5THO - chains T and b of the 28 polymer chains in the assembly; structure by X-ray diffraction, 3.00 A resolution.

== Chain T ==
Protein: Proteasome subunit alpha
From: Mycobacterium tuberculosis (strain ATCC 25177 / H37Ra)
Notes: EC 3.4.25.1
UniProtKB: A5U4D5 (PSA_MYCTA); residue numbers follow UniProt; this construct covers 10-248
Sequence (240 residues; each row starts with the number of its first residue):
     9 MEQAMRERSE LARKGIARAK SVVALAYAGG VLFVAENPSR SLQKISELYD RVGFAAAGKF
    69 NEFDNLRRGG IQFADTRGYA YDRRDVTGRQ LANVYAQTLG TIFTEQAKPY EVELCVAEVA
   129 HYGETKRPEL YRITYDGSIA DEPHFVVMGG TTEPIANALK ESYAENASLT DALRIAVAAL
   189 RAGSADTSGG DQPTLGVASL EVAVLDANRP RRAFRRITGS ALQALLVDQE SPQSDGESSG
Unresolved in the structure: 192-201, 236-248
Sequence notes: initiating methionine (9)

== Chain b ==
Protein: Proteasome subunit beta
From: Mycobacterium tuberculosis (strain ATCC 25177 / H37Ra)
Notes: EC 3.4.25.1
UniProtKB: A5U4D6 (PSB_MYCTA); residues 1-234 here correspond to UniProt positions 58-291 (UniProt number = residue number + 57)
Sequence (240 residues; each row starts with the number of its first residue):
     1 TTIVALKYPG GVVMAGDRRS TQGNMISGRD VRKVYITDDY TATGIAGTAA VAVEFARLYA
    61 VELEHYEKLE GVPLTFAGKI NRLAIMVRGN LAAAMQGLLA LPLLAGYDIH ASDPQSAGRI
   121 VSFDAAGGWN IEEEGYQAVG SGSLFAKSSM KKLYSQVTDG DSGLRVAVEA LYDAADDDSA
   181 TGGPDLVRGI FPTAVIIDAD GAVDVPESRI AELARAIIES RSGADTFGSD GGEKHHHHHH
Unresolved in the structure: 224-240
Sequence notes: expression tag (235-240)
Small-molecule neighbours:
  - 7C7 (N,N-diethyl-N~2~-(3-phenylpropanoyl)-L-asparaginyl-O-methyl-N-[(naphthalen-1-yl)methyl]-L-serinamide), molecule 1: Thr1, Arg19, Ser20, Thr21, Gln22, Ser27, Val31, Arg32, Lys33, Ile45, Gly47, Thr48, Ala49, Ala52, Val53, Leu98
  - 7C7, molecule 2: Leu91, Met95, Ser122, Phe123, Asp124, Ala125, Ala126, Gly128, Trp129, Asn130
Curated features (UniProtKB/Swiss-Prot):
  - active site: Thr1 (Nucleophile)
Reported in the primary citation:
  - binding site for 7C7: Ser20, Thr21, Gln22, Ser27, Gly47, Ala49, Leu91, Met95, Leu98, Asp124, Ala125, Ala126
  - catalytic residues: Thr1 (citing earlier work)
  - specificity-determining residues: Ser20, Gln22, Ser27, Ala125 (proposed by the authors, not directly observed)

== How chain T and chain b interact ==
Pairs across the interface - 22 pairs, chain T then chain b:
  Arg85(T) with Tyr66(b); Glu70(b), salt bridge
  Tyr87(T) with Asn81(b), hydrogen bond (backbone-side chain)
  Ala88(T) with Asn81(b), hydrogen bond (backbone-side chain); Arg82(b), hydrogen bond (backbone-side chain); Ile85(b)
  Tyr89(T) with Tyr66(b), hydrophobic; Leu74(b), hydrophobic; Gly78(b); Asn81(b), hydrogen bond (backbone-side chain); Arg82(b)
  Asp90(T) with Thr75(b); Ala77(b); Gly78(b)
  Arg92(T) with Thr75(b)
  Asp93(T) with Tyr66(b); Leu74(b); Thr75(b), hydrogen bond; Gly78(b)
  Arg97(T) with Glu70(b)
  Gln98(T) with Tyr66(b), hydrogen bond; Glu70(b), hydrogen bond
Interface residues without a listed pair, chain b (10 interface residues in all): Pro73

== Overview ==
9 residues of chain T face 10 of chain b across their interface, with 7 hydrogen bonds and 1 salt bridge.
Among the polar pairs are Arg85(T)-Glu70(b), Tyr87(T)-Asn81(b) and Ala88(T)-Asn81(b). Chain b binds compound
7C7. From the paper: the catalytic residue Thr1(b); a binding site for 7C7 at Ser20(b), Thr21(b) and Gln22(b)
among others.
Chain T is Proteasome subunit alpha and chain b is Proteasome subunit beta, both from Mycobacterium
tuberculosis (strain ATCC 25177 / H37Ra); the structure, Crystal Structure of Mycobacterium Tuberculosis
Proteasome in complex with N,C-capped Dipeptide Inhibitor PKS2205, was determined by X-ray diffraction (same
publication as 5TRG, 5TRR, 5TRS, 5TRY and 5TS0).
